Entry 8SMW (electron microscopy, 3.30 A resolution); this record covers chains D and J of the 12 polymer chains in the assembly.

== Chain D ==
Molecule: Histone H2B type 1-J
Source organism: Homo sapiens
UniProtKB: P06899 (H2B1J_HUMAN); residues 0-123 here correspond to UniProt positions 1-124 (UniProt number = residue number + 1)
Sequence (128 residues; each row starts with the number of its first residue; numbers below 1 keep their minus sign (Gly-4 is residue -4)):
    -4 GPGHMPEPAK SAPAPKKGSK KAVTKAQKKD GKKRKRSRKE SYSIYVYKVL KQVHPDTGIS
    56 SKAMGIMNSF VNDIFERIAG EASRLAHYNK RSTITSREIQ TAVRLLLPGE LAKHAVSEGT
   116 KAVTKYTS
Disordered / not traced: -4 to 29
Sequence notes: expression tag (-4 to -1)

== Chain J ==
Molecule: 147-nt DNA strand
Source organism: Homo sapiens
Sequence (147 nucleotides; row label = number of the first residue in the row; numbers below 1 keep their minus sign (DA-73 is residue -73)):
   -73 ATCGGATGTA TATATCTGAC ACGTGCCTGG AGACTAGGGA GTAATCCCCT TGGCGGTTAA
   -13 AACGCGGGGG ACAGCGCGTA CGTGCGTTTA AGCGGTGCTA GAGCTGTCTA CGACCAATTG
    47 AGCGGCCTCG GCACCGGGAT TCTCGAT

== Interface between chain D and chain J ==
Residue-residue contacts (13; chain D residue first):
  Lys30(D) - DG50(J)  phosphate contact
  Lys30(D) - DG51(J)  phosphate contact
  Arg31(D) - DG50(J)  sugar contact
  Arg31(D) - DG51(J)  phosphate contact
  Ser32(D) - DG50(J)  phosphate contact
  Arg33(D) - DG48(J)  base contact
  Arg33(D) - DC49(J)  phosphate contact
  Arg33(D) - DG50(J)  phosphate contact
  Lys34(D) - DC49(J)  sugar contact
  Lys34(D) - DG50(J)  hydrogen bond to the phosphate
  Glu35(D) - DC49(J)  phosphate contact
  Ser36(D) - DC49(J)  phosphate contact
  Tyr40(D) - DG48(J)  hydrogen bond to the phosphate
Also at the interface, not in a pair above, chain D (11 interface residues in all): Ile39, Lys43, Thr88
Also at the interface, not in a pair above, chain J (5 interface residues in all): DG38

== Summary ==
The interface between chain D and chain J involves 11 residues on one side and 5 on the other; the contacts
include 2 hydrogen bonds. Polar contacts include Lys34(D)-DG50(J) and Tyr40(D)-DG48(J).
Here chain D is Histone H2B type 1-J and chain J is a 147-nt DNA strand, both from Homo sapiens. Entry 8SMW
(Cryo-EM structure of the human nucleosome core particle in complex with RNF168 and UbcH5c~Ub (UbcH5c
chemically ...) was determined by electron microscopy together with 8SMX, 8SMY, 8SMZ, 8SN0, 8SN1, 8SN2 and 3
further entries from the same study.
